9I12 - chain A; structure by X-ray diffraction, 2.00 A resolution.

# Chain A
Name: Casein kinase II subunit alpha
Organism: Homo sapiens
Notes: EC 2.7.11.1
UniProt: P68400 (CSK21_HUMAN); numbering as in UniProt (aligned over 3-330)
Chain sequence (328 residues; each row starts with the number of its first residue):
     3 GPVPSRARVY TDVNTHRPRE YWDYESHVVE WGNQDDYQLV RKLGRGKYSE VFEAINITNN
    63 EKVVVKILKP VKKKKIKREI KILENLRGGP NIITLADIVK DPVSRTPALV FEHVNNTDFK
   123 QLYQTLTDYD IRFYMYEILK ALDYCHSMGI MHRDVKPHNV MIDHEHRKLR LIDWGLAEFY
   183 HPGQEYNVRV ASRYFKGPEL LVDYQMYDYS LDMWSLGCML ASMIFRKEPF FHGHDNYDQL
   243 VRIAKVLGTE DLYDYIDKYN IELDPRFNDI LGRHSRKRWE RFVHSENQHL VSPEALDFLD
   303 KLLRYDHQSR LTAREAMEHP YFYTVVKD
Curated features (UniProtKB/Swiss-Prot):
  - region: Gln36 to Leu41 (Interaction with beta subunit)
  - active site: Asp156 (Proton acceptor)
  - binding site (ATP): Leu45 to Val53, Lys68
  - natural variant: Arg47 (R47Q: In OCNDS), Tyr50 (Y50S: In OCNDS), Asp175 (D175G: In OCNDS), Lys198 (K198R: In OCNDS)
Ligand contacts: A1IYX ((2Z,5Z)-5-[(4-methoxy-3-oxidanyl-phenyl)methylidene]-2-(4-methoxyphenyl)imino-1,3-thiazolidin-4-one): Leu45, Gly46, Arg47, Gly48, Ser51, Val53, Val66, Lys68, Ile95, Phe113, Glu114, His115, Val116, Asn118, Met163, Ile174, Asp175

# In short
Chain A binds compound A1IYX. UniProt lists active-site residue Asp156 and 10 ATP-binding residues.
Chain A is Casein kinase II subunit alpha (Homo sapiens); the structure, Human protein kinase CK2 alpha in
complex with TN17, was determined by X-ray diffraction (same publication as 9I0Z, 9I10, 9I11, 9I13 and 9I17).
